Entry 6MGS (X-ray diffraction, 3.13 A resolution); this record covers chain A.

# Chain A
Protein: 2-amino-3-carboxymuconate 6-semialdehyde decarboxylase
Source organism: Pseudomonas fluorescens
Reference sequence: Q83V25 (Q83V25_PSEFL); residue numbers follow UniProt; this construct covers 1-334
Sequence (355 residues; row label = number of the first residue in the row; numbers below 1 keep their minus sign (Met-20 is residue -20)):
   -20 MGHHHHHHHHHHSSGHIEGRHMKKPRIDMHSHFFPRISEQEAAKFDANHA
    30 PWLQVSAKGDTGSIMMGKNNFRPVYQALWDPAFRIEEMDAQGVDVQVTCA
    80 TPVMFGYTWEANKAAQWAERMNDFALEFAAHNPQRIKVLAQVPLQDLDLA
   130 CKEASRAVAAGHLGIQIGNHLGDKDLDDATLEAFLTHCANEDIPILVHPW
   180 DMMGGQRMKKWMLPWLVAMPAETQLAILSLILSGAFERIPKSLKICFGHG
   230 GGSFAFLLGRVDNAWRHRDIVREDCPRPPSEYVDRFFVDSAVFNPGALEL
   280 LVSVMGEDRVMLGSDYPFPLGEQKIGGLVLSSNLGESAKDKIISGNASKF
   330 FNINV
Disordered / not traced: -20 to 2, 334
Construct notes: initiating methionine (-20); expression tag (-19 to 0)
Ion coordination: Co2+: His9, His11, His177, Asp294

# Summary
His9, His11, His177 and Asp294 coordinate Co2+.
Chain A is 2-amino-3-carboxymuconate 6-semialdehyde decarboxylase (Pseudomonas fluorescens); the structure,
Crystal structure of alpha-Amino-beta-Carboxymuconate-epsilon-Semialdehyde-Decarboxylase with Space Group of
C2221, was determined by X-ray diffraction together with 6MGT from the same study.
